Entry 4CFF (X-ray diffraction, 3.92 A resolution); this record covers chains C and F of the 3 polymer chains in the assembly.

== Chain C ==
Name: 5'-amp-activated protein kinase catalytic subunit alpha-2
Source organism: Homo sapiens
Notes: EC 2.7.11.1, 2.7.11.27, 2.7.11.31
UniProtKB: P54646 (AAPK2_HUMAN); residues 1-552 here = UniProt positions 1-552
Amino-acid sequence (571 residues; each row starts with the number of its first residue; numbers below 1 keep their minus sign (Met-18 is residue -18)):
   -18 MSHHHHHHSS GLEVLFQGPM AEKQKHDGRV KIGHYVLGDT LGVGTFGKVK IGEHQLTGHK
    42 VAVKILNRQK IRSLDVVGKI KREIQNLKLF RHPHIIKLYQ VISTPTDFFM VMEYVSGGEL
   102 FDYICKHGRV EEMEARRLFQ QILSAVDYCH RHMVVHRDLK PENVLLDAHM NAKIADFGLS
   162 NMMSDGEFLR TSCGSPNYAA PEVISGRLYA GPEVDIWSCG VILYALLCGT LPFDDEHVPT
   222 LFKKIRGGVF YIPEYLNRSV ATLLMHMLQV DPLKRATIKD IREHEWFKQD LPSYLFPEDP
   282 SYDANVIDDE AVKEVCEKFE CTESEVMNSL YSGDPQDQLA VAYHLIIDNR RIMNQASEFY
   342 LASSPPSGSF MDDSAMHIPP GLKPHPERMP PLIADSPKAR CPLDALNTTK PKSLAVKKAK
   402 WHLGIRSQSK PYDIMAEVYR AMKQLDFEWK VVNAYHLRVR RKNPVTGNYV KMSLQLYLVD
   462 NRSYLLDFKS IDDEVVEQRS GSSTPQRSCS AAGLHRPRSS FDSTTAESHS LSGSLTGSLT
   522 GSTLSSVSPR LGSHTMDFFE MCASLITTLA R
Not modelled in the structure: -18 to 9, 296-321, 347-362, 377-395, 474-531, 552
Modified positions: Thr172 (phosphothreonine; TPO)
Differences from the reference sequence: expression tag (-18 to 0)
Small-molecule neighbours:
  - C1V (3-[4-(2-hydroxyphenyl)phenyl]-4-oxidanyl-6-oxidanylidene-7H-thieno[2,3-b]pyridine-5-carbonitrile): Val11, Leu18, Gly19, Lys29, Lys31, Ile46, Asn48, Asp88, Phe90
  - staurosporine (STU): Leu22, Gly23, Val24, Gly25, Val30, Ala43, Lys45, Ile77, Met93, Glu94, Tyr95, Val96, Gly99, Glu100, Glu143, Asn144, Leu146, Asp157
Swiss-Prot annotation at these positions:
  - active site: Asp139 (Proton acceptor)
  - binding site (ATP): Leu22 to Val30, Lys45
  - modified residue: Thr172 (Phosphothreonine), Thr258 (Phosphothreonine), Ser377 (Phosphoserine), Ser491 (Phosphoserine)

== Chain F ==
Name: 5'-amp-activated protein kinase subunit gamma-1
Source organism: Homo sapiens
UniProtKB: P54619 (AAKG1_HUMAN); residues 1-331 here = UniProt positions 1-331
Amino-acid sequence (331 residues; row label = number of the first residue in the row):
     1 METVISSDSS PAVENEHPQE TPESNNSVYT SFMKSHRCYD LIPTSSKLVV FDTSLQVKKA
    61 FFALVTNGVR AAPLWDSKKQ SFVGMLTITD FINILHRYYK SALVQIYELE EHKIETWREV
   121 YLQDSFKPLV CISPNASLFD AVSSLIRNKI HRLPVIDPES GNTLYILTHK RILKFLKLFI
   181 TEFPKPEFMS KSLEELQIGT YANIAMVRTT TPVYVALGIF VQHRVSALPV VDEKGRVVDI
   241 YSKFDVINLA AEKTYNNLDV SVTKALQHRS HYFEGVLKCY LHETLETIIN RLVEAEVHRL
   301 VVVDENDVVK GIVSLSDILQ ALVLTGGEKK P
Not modelled in the structure: 1-26, 122-127, 325-331
Small-molecule neighbours:
  - adenosine monophosphate (AMP), molecule 1: Arg70, Lys170, Ile240, Ser242, Phe244, Asp245, Arg269, Val276, Leu277, Val297, His298, Arg299, Leu300
  - adenosine monophosphate (AMP), molecule 2: His151, Gly199, Thr200, Asn203, Ile204, Ala205, Arg224, Val225, Ser226, Ala227, Leu228, Pro229, His298, Arg299, Ile312, Ser314, Ser316, Asp317
Swiss-Prot annotation at these positions:
  - motif: Leu138 to Glu159 (AMPK pseudosubstrate)
  - binding site (ADP): Arg70, Met85 to Asp90, Val130, His151, Arg152, Lys170, Ser242 to Asp245, Arg269, Leu277, His298, Arg299
  - binding site (AMP): Arg70, Met85 to Asp90, Val130, His151, Arg152, Lys170, Thr200, Ala205, Ser226, Ala227, Ser242 to Asp245, Arg269, Leu277, His298, Arg299, Ser314 to Asp317
  - binding site (ATP): Arg70, Met85 to Asp90, Val130, His151, Arg152, Lys170, Ser242 to Asp245, Arg269, Leu277, His298, Arg299
  - modified residue: Ser261 (Phosphoserine), Thr263 (Phosphothreonine), Ser270 (Phosphoserine)

== Chain C / chain F interface ==
Residue-residue contacts - 64 pairs, chain C then chain F:
  Asn330(C) - Phe179(F)
  Ile333(C) - Leu178(F)
  Ile333(C) - Phe179(F)  hydrophobic
  Ile333(C) - Glu182(F)
  Met334(C) - Asp40(F)
  Ala337(C) - Leu178(F)  hydrophobic
  Phe340(C) - Arg171(F)  hydrogen bond (backbone-side chain)
  Phe340(C) - Lys174(F)
  Phe340(C) - Phe175(F)  hydrophobic
  Tyr341(C) - Asp40(F)  hydrogen bond (side chain-backbone)
  Tyr341(C) - Ile42(F)
  Tyr341(C) - Pro43(F)
  Tyr341(C) - Thr44(F)  hydrogen bond (backbone-backbone)
  Tyr341(C) - Ser45(F)
  Tyr341(C) - Phe175(F)
  Leu342(C) - Thr44(F)
  Lys364(C) - Glu294(F)
  Lys364(C) - Glu296(F)  salt bridge
  Pro365(C) - Phe273(F)
  His366(C) - Glu296(F)  salt bridge
  Pro367(C) - Phe244(F)
  Pro367(C) - Ala295(F)
  Pro367(C) - Glu296(F)
  Glu368(C) - Arg70(F)
  Glu368(C) - Lys170(F)  salt bridge
  Glu368(C) - Phe244(F)
  Met370(C) - Leu64(F)
  Met370(C) - Val65(F)
  Met370(C) - Gly68(F)
  Met370(C) - Val69(F)
  Met370(C) - Phe244(F)  hydrophobic
  Met370(C) - Ile247(F)  hydrophobic
  Pro371(C) - Val65(F)
  Pro371(C) - Asn248(F)
  Leu373(C) - Thr66(F)
  Leu373(C) - Ala250(F)
  Leu373(C) - Ala251(F)
  Leu373(C) - Lys253(F)
  Ile374(C) - Ala251(F)  hydrogen bond (backbone-backbone)
  Ile374(C) - Glu252(F)
  Asp376(C) - Lys253(F)  hydrogen bond (backbone-side chain)
  Asn444(C) - Gln80(F)  hydrogen bond
  Val446(C) - Lys78(F)
  Val446(C) - Gln80(F)
  Thr447(C) - Gln80(F)
  Leu532(C) - Gln80(F)
  Gly533(C) - Trp75(F)
  Gly533(C) - Gln80(F)
  Gly533(C) - Gly161(F)
  Ser534(C) - Trp75(F)
  Ser534(C) - Phe82(F)
  Ser534(C) - Ser160(F)
  Ser534(C) - Gly161(F)
  Ser534(C) - Asn162(F)  hydrogen bond
  His535(C) - Ser160(F)
  His535(C) - Asn162(F)  hydrogen bond (backbone-side chain)
  Thr536(C) - Asn162(F)  hydrogen bond
  Met537(C) - Val50(F)  hydrophobic
  Met537(C) - Trp75(F)
  Met537(C) - Phe82(F)  hydrophobic
  Asp538(C) - Gln80(F)
  Glu541(C) - Trp75(F)  hydrogen bond
  Glu541(C) - Ser77(F)  hydrogen bond
  Glu541(C) - Gln80(F)  hydrogen bond
Also at the interface, not in a pair above, chain C (30 interface residues in all): Asp329, Arg369
Also at the interface, not in a pair above, chain F (43 interface residues in all): His36, Leu41, Asp52, Phe62, Lys79

== Overview ==
30 residues of chain C face 43 of chain F across their interface; the contacts include 12 hydrogen bonds and 3
salt bridges. Polar pairs include Lys364(C)-Glu296(F), His366(C)-Glu296(F) and Glu368(C)-Lys170(F). Chain C
binds staurosporine and compound C1V. Chain F binds adenosine monophosphate.
Here chain C is 5'-amp-activated protein kinase catalytic subunit alpha-2 and chain F is 5'-amp-activated
protein kinase subunit gamma-1, both from Homo sapiens. Entry 4CFF (Structure of full length human AMPK in
complex with a small molecule activator, a thienopyridone derivative ...) was determined by X-ray diffraction
(same publication as 4CFE).
